Entry 3PCB (X-ray diffraction, 2.19 A resolution); this record covers chains M and P of the 12 polymer chains in the assembly.

# Chain M (and P)
Molecule: Protocatechuate 3,4-dioxygenase beta chain
Source organism: Pseudomonas putida
Notes: EC 1.13.11.3; chain P of this document is another copy of the same molecule, construct and numbering; everything in this record applies to it too
UniProtKB: P00437 (PCXB_PSEPU); residues 301-538 here correspond to UniProt positions 2-239 (UniProt number = residue number - 299)
Chain sequence (238 residues; row label = number of the first residue in the row):
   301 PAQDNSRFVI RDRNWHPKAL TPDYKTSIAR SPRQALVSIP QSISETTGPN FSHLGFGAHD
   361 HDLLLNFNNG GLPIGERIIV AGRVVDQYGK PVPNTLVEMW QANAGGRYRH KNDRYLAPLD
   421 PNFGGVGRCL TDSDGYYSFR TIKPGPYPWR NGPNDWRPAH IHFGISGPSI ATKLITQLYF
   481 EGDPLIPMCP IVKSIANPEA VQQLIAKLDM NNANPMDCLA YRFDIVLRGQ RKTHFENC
Not modelled in the structure: 368-370, 537-538
Modified residues: Cys429 (s,S-(2-hydroxyethyl)thiocysteine; CME)
Ion coordination: Fe ion: Tyr408, Tyr447, His460, His462
Residues lining bound ligands:
  - 3-hydroxybenzoic acid (3HB), molecule 1: Leu320, Pro322, Ile328, Arg333
  - 3-hydroxybenzoic acid (3HB), molecule 2: Tyr324, Thr326, Tyr447, Trp449, Arg457, His460, His462, Gln477, Ile491

# Chain M / chain P interface
Pairs across the interface (64):
  Leu372(M) - Pro418(P)
  Pro373(M) - Pro418(P)
  Ile374(M) - Ile374(P)  hydrophobic
  Ile374(M) - Pro418(P)  hydrophobic
  Ile374(M) - Leu419(P)
  Gly375(M) - Ala404(P)
  Gly375(M) - Gly405(P)
  Glu376(M) - Ala404(P)
  Glu376(M) - Gly445(P)
  Glu376(M) - Pro446(P)
  Arg377(M) - Tyr415(P)
  Arg377(M) - Leu416(P)
  Ala404(M) - Gly375(P)
  Ala404(M) - Glu376(P)
  Gly405(M) - Gly375(P)
  Tyr415(M) - Arg377(P)
  Tyr415(M) - Met516(P)
  Tyr415(M) - Asp517(P)  hydrogen bond (side chain-backbone)
  Leu416(M) - Arg377(P)
  Leu416(M) - Met516(P)
  Pro418(M) - Leu372(P)
  Pro418(M) - Pro373(P)
  Leu419(M) - Ile374(P)
  Asp420(M) - Ile374(P)
  Gly445(M) - Glu376(P)
  Pro446(M) - Glu376(P)
  Pro446(M) - Leu519(P)  hydrophobic
  Pro448(M) - Met516(P)  hydrophobic
  Trp449(M) - Met516(P)
  Arg450(M) - Met516(P)
  Pro453(M) - Pro515(P)
  Asn454(M) - Met510(P)  hydrogen bond (side chain-backbone)
  Asn454(M) - Pro515(P)
  Trp456(M) - Met510(P)
  Trp456(M) - Asn514(P)
  Trp456(M) - Asp517(P)
  Trp456(M) - Cys518(P)
  Trp456(M) - Leu519(P)  hydrophobic
  Glu481(M) - Pro484(P)
  Gly482(M) - Gly482(P)
  Pro484(M) - Glu481(P)
  Pro484(M) - Leu508(P)  hydrophobic
  Leu485(M) - Leu508(P)  hydrophobic
  Leu485(M) - Leu519(P)  hydrophobic
  Met488(M) - Leu508(P)  hydrophobic
  Met488(M) - Met510(P)  hydrophobic
  Leu508(M) - Leu485(P)  hydrophobic
  Leu508(M) - Met488(P)  hydrophobic
  Met510(M) - Asn454(P)  hydrogen bond (backbone-side chain)
  Met510(M) - Trp456(P)
  Met510(M) - Met488(P)  hydrophobic
  Asn514(M) - Trp456(P)
  Pro515(M) - Pro453(P)
  Pro515(M) - Asn454(P)
  Met516(M) - Tyr415(P)
  Met516(M) - Leu416(P)
  Met516(M) - Pro448(P)  hydrophobic
  Met516(M) - Trp449(P)
  Met516(M) - Arg450(P)
  Asp517(M) - Tyr415(P)  hydrogen bond (backbone-side chain)
  Asp517(M) - Trp456(P)
  Cys518(M) - Trp456(P)
  Leu519(M) - Trp456(P)  hydrophobic
  Leu519(M) - Leu485(P)  hydrophobic
Other interface residues (no listed pair), chain M (37 interface residues in all): Pro421, Ala513, Tyr521
Other interface residues (no listed pair), chain P (38 interface residues in all): Asp420, Pro421, Pro444, Ala513, Tyr521

# Summary
The interface between chain M and chain P involves 37 residues on one side and 38 on the other; the contacts
include 4 hydrogen bonds. Among the polar pairs are Tyr415(M)-Asp517(P) and Asn454(M)-Met510(P). Bound to
chain M: 3-hydroxybenzoic acid.
Chain M and chain P are both Protocatechuate 3,4-dioxygenase beta chain (Pseudomonas putida); the structure,
Structure of protocatechuate 3,4-dioxygenase complexed with 3-hydroxybenzoate, was determined by X-ray
diffraction together with 3PCC, 3PCE, 3PCF, 3PCG, 3PCH and 3PCI from the same study.
